Entry 5X7G (X-ray diffraction, 2.20 A resolution); this record covers chain A.

== Chain A ==
Molecule: Cycloisomaltooligosaccharide glucanotransferase
Organism: Paenibacillus sp. 598K
Notes: EC 2.4.1.248
UniProtKB: G9MBW2 (G9MBW2_9BACL); numbering as in UniProt (aligned over 41-739)
Amino-acid sequence (720 residues; each row starts with the number of its first residue):
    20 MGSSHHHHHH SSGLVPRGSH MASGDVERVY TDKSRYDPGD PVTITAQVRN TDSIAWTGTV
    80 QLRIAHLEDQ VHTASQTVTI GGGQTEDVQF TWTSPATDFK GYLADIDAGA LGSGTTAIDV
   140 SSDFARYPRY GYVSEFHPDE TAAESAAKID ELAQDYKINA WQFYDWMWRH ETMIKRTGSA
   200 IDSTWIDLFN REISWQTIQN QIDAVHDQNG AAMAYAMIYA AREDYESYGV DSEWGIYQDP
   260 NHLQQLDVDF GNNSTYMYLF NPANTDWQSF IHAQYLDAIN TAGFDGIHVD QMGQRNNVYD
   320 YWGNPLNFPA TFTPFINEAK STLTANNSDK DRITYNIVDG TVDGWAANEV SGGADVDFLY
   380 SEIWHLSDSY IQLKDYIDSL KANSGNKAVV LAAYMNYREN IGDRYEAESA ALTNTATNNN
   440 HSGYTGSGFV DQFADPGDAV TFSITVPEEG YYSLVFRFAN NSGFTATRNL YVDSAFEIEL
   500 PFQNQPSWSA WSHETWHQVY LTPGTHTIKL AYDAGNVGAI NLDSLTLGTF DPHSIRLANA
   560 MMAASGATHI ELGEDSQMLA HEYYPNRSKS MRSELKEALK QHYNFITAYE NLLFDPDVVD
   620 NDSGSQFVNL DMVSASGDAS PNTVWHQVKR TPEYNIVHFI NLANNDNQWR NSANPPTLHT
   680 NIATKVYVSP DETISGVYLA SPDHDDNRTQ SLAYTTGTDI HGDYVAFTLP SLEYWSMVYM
Disordered / not traced: 20-39
Differences from the reference sequence: expression tag (20-40)
Bound ions: Ca2+ site 1: E425, E427, T444, G447, D542; Na+: L629, V632; Ca2+ site 2: D665, Q667
Residues lining bound ligands:
  - malonate ion (MLI), molecule 1: H85, L86, K119, N610, D614, D616, T650, P651, E652, Y653
  - malonate ion (MLI), molecule 2: W383, H384, Y416, R417, R669
  - malonate ion (MLI), molecule 3: M631, V632, T676, L677, H678
From the paper describing this entry:
  - mutagenesis - W507A, W515A: decreased catalytic activity
  - mutagenesis - Y470A, Y519A: unchanged catalytic activity

== Overview ==
Chain A binds 3 copies of malonate ion. The Ca2+ site 1 is built by E425, E427, T444, G447 and D542. L629 and
V632 coordinate Na+. The paper reports that W507A and W515A reduce catalytic activity; Y470A and Y519A leave
catalytic activity unchanged.
Chain A is Cycloisomaltooligosaccharide glucanotransferase (Paenibacillus sp. 598K); the structure, Crystal
Structure of Paenibacillus sp. 598K cycloisomaltooligosaccharide glucanotransferase, was determined by X-ray
diffraction (same publication as 5X7H).
